PDB entry 5AUS | X-ray diffraction, 1.30 A resolution | chains A and C

# Chain A (and C)
Molecule: Cytochrome c-552
Organism: Hydrogenobacter thermophilus (strain DSM 6534 / IAM 12695 / TK-6)
Notes: chain C of this document is another copy of the same molecule, construct and numbering; everything in this record applies to it too
Reference sequence: P15452 (CY552_HYDTT); the construct has insertions or renumbered stretches relative to UniProt, so the offset changes along the chain: 1-18 = UniProt 19-36; 22-83 = UniProt 37-98
Chain sequence (83 residues; numbered 1 to 83; the number before each row is that of its first residue):
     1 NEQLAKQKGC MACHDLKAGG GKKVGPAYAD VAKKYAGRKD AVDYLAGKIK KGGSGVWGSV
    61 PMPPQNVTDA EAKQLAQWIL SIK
Unresolved in the structure: 19-22 (chain C: fully traced)
Differences from the reference sequence: insertion (19-21)
Curated features (UniProtKB/Swiss-Prot):
  - binding site (heme c): C10, C13, H14, M62
Covalent attachments: heme c (HEC) linked to C10
Ion coordination: heme c Fe site 1: H14 (shared with M62(C) of chain C); heme c Fe site 2: M62 (shared with H14(C) of chain C)
Small-molecule neighbours:
  - heme c (HEC), molecule 1: K8, G9, C13, H14, V24, G25, P26, Y28, V31, Y35, Y44, L45, K48, I49, G53, S54, G55, V56, W57
  - heme c (HEC), molecule 2: V60, P61, M62, P63, Q65, V67, L75, I79

# Interface between chain A and chain C
Contacting residue pairs (97):
  N1(A) - W78(C)
  E2(A) - W78(C)
  L4(A) - Q74(C)
  L4(A) - L75(C)  hydrophobic
  A5(A) - L75(C)
  A5(A) - W78(C)  hydrophobic
  K8(A) - N66(C)
  K8(A) - V67(C)
  K8(A) - E71(C)  salt bridge
  A12(A) - K22(C)
  C13(A) - K22(C)
  L16(A) - W78(C)  hydrophobic
  L16(A) - I82(C)
  K17(A) - K83(C)
  K23(A) - V24(C)
  V24(A) - G21(C)
  V24(A) - K23(C)
  V24(A) - V24(C)  hydrophobic
  V24(A) - V60(C)  hydrophobic
  Y28(A) - W78(C)  hydrophobic
  Y28(A) - I79(C)  hydrophobic
  A29(A) - I82(C)
  V31(A) - I79(C)  hydrophobic
  A32(A) - I79(C)
  A32(A) - L80(C)
  A32(A) - I82(C)
  Y35(A) - L80(C)  hydrophobic
  A41(A) - L80(C)  hydrophobic
  V42(A) - A76(C)
  V42(A) - Q77(C)
  V42(A) - L80(C)  hydrophobic
  L45(A) - A76(C)  hydrophobic
  L45(A) - L80(C)  hydrophobic
  A46(A) - A72(C)
  A46(A) - K73(C)
  A46(A) - A76(C)
  K48(A) - M62(C)
  I49(A) - M62(C)
  I49(A) - Q65(C)
  I49(A) - A72(C)
  I49(A) - A76(C)
  K50(A) - P64(C)
  K50(A) - Q65(C)  hydrogen bond (backbone-backbone)
  K50(A) - D69(C)  salt bridge
  K50(A) - A72(C)
  K51(A) - P64(C)
  G52(A) - M62(C)
  G52(A) - P63(C)
  G53(A) - P61(C)
  G53(A) - M62(C)  hydrogen bond (backbone-backbone)
  S54(A) - P61(C)
  G55(A) - S59(C)
  S59(A) - S54(C)
  P61(A) - G53(C)
  P61(A) - S54(C)
  M62(A) - K48(C)
  M62(A) - I49(C)
  M62(A) - G52(C)
  M62(A) - G53(C)  hydrogen bond (backbone-backbone)
  P63(A) - G52(C)
  P64(A) - K50(C)
  P64(A) - K51(C)
  Q65(A) - K8(C)
  Q65(A) - I49(C)
  Q65(A) - K50(C)  hydrogen bond (backbone-backbone)
  N66(A) - K8(C)  hydrogen bond (backbone-side chain)
  V67(A) - K50(C)
  D69(A) - K50(C)  salt bridge
  E71(A) - K8(C)  salt bridge
  A72(A) - A46(C)
  A72(A) - I49(C)
  K73(A) - V42(C)
  K73(A) - A46(C)
  Q74(A) - L4(C)
  L75(A) - N1(C)
  L75(A) - L4(C)  hydrophobic
  L75(A) - A5(C)
  L75(A) - I49(C)
  A76(A) - V42(C)
  A76(A) - L45(C)  hydrophobic
  A76(A) - A46(C)
  A76(A) - I49(C)
  Q77(A) - V42(C)
  W78(A) - N1(C)
  W78(A) - E2(C)
  W78(A) - A5(C)  hydrophobic
  W78(A) - M11(C)  hydrophobic
  W78(A) - L16(C)  hydrophobic
  W78(A) - Y28(C)  hydrophobic
  I79(A) - Y28(C)  hydrophobic
  I79(A) - V31(C)  hydrophobic
  I79(A) - A32(C)
  L80(A) - A41(C)  hydrophobic
  L80(A) - V42(C)  hydrophobic
  L80(A) - L45(C)  hydrophobic
  I82(A) - A29(C)
  I82(A) - A32(C)
Other interface residues (no listed pair), chain A (51 interface residues in all): H14, K33, V60
Other interface residues (no listed pair), chain C (53 interface residues in all): H14, Y35, A36, G58, T68

# Overview
51 residues of chain A face 53 of chain C across their interface; the contacts include 5 hydrogen bonds and 4
salt bridges. Among the polar pairs are K8(A)-E71(C), K50(A)-D69(C) and N66(A)-K8(C). Chain A binds heme c.
Covalently linked heme c: at C10(A).
Both chains are Cytochrome c-552 (Hydrogenobacter thermophilus (strain DSM 6534 / IAM 12695 / TK-6)). Entry
5AUS (Hydrogenobacter thermophilus cytochrome c552 dimer formed by domain swapping at C-terminal region) was
determined by X-ray diffraction together with 5AUR from the same study.
